Entry 3TEX (X-ray diffraction, 1.70 A resolution); this record covers chain A.

[Chain A]
Molecule: Protective antigen
Source organism: Bacillus anthracis
Notes: engineered mutation(s): V303P,H304G
Sequence (715 residues; numbered 1 to 735; 20 numbers in that range are skipped by the numbering (no residue carries them; nothing is unmodelled there); the number before each row is that of its first residue):
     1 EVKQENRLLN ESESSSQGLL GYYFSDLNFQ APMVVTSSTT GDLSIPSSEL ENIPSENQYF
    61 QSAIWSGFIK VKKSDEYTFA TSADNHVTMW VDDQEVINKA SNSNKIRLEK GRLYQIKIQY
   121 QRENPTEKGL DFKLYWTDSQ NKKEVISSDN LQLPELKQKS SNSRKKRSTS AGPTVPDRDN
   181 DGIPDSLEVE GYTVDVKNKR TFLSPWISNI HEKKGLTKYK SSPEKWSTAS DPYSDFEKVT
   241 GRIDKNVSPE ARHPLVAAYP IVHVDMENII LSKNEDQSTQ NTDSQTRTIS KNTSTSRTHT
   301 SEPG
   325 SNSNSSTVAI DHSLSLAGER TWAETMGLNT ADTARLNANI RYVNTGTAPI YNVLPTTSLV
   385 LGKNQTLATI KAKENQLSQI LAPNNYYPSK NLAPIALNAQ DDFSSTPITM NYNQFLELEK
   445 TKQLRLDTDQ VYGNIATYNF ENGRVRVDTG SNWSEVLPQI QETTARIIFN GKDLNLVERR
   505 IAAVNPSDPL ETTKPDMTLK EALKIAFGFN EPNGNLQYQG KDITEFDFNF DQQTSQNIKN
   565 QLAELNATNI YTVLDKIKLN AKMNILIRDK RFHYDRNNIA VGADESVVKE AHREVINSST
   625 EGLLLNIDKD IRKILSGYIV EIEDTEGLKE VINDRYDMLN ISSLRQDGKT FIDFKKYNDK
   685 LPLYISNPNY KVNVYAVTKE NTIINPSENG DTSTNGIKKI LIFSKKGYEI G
Not modelled in the structure: 1-14
Metal / ion sites: Ca2+ site 1: Asp177, Asp179, Asp181, Ile183, Glu188; Ca2+ site 2: Asp179, Asp181, Glu188, Ser222, Lys225, Asp235

[In short]
The Ca2+ site 1 is built by Asp177, Asp179, Asp181, Ile183 and Glu188. Asp179, Asp181, Glu188, Ser222, Lys225
and Asp235 form the Ca2+ site 2.
Chain A is Protective antigen (Bacillus anthracis); the structure, Crystal Structure of Anthrax Protective
Antigen (Membrane Insertion Loop Deleted) to 1.7-A resolution, was determined by X-ray diffraction (same
publication as 3TEW, 3TEY and 3TEZ).
